Entry 4IQM (X-ray diffraction, 1.80 A resolution); this record covers chain A.

# Chain A
Molecule: tRNA pseudouridine synthase A, mitochondrial
From: Homo sapiens
Notes: EC 5.4.99.12; fragment: catalytic domain
UniProtKB: Q9Y606 (TRUA_HUMAN); residues 79-408 here = UniProt positions 79-408
Amino-acid sequence (336 residues; numbered 73 to 408; the number before each row is that of its first residue):
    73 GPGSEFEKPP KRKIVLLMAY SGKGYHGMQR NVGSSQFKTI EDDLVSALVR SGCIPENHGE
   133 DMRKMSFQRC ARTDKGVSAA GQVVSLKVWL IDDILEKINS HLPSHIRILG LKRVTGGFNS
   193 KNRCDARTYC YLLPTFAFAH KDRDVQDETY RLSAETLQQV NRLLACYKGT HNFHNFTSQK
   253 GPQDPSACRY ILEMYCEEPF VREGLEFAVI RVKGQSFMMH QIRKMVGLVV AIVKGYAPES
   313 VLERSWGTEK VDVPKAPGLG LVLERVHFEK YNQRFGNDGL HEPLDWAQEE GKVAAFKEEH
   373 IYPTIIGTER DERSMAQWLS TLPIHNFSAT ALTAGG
Not modelled in the structure: 73-80, 104-108, 346-354, 408
Differences from the reference sequence: expression tag (73-78)
UniProt features mapped onto this chain:
  - active site: Asp146 (Nucleophile)
  - natural variant: Gln101 (Q101R: In MLASA1; uncertain significance), Arg144 (R144W: In MLASA1), Arg295 (R295Q: In MLASA1; uncertain significance; R295W: In MLASA1; uncertain significance)
  - mutagenesis: Asp146 (D146A: Loss of enzyme activity)
What the authors report for this chain:
  - catalytic residues: Asp146
  - contacts within the chain: Lys95-Thr380 (hydrogen bond), Lys95-Glu384 (hydrogen bond), Arg274-Glu370 (hydrogen bond), Leu181-Lys364 (hydrogen bond), Asp324-His397 (backbone contact), Arg316-Ser400 (hydrogen bond), Asp324-Thr402 (hydrogen bond)
  - conformationally variable residues (domain motion): Pro375
  - disease-associated variants - R144W: decreased catalytic activity (citing earlier work)
  - mutagenesis - R144A, R144K, R144S: unchanged catalytic activity on positions 27 and 28 of tRNA (citing earlier work)
  - mutagenesis - R144A, R144K, R144S: decreased catalytic activity on other modification sites (citing earlier work)

# In short
From UniProt: active-site residue Asp146 and one mutagenesis site. From the paper: the catalytic residue
Asp146; R144A, R144K and R144S reduce catalytic activity on other modification sites.
Chain A is tRNA pseudouridine synthase A, mitochondrial (Homo sapiens); the structure, Crystal structure of
the catalytic domain of human Pus1, was determined by X-ray diffraction, deposited together with 4ITS and
4J37.
